9H2H - chains C and F of the 22 polymer chains in the assembly; structure by electron microscopy, 6.10 A resolution (low resolution: residue-level contacts below are approximate; hydrogen-bond / salt-bridge calls are withheld).

# Chain C
Protein: Protein AC54
Organism: Autographa californica nucleopolyhedrovirus
Reference sequence: P41458 (AC54_NPVAC); numbering as in UniProt (aligned over 1-365)
Chain sequence (365 residues; row label = number of the first residue in the row):
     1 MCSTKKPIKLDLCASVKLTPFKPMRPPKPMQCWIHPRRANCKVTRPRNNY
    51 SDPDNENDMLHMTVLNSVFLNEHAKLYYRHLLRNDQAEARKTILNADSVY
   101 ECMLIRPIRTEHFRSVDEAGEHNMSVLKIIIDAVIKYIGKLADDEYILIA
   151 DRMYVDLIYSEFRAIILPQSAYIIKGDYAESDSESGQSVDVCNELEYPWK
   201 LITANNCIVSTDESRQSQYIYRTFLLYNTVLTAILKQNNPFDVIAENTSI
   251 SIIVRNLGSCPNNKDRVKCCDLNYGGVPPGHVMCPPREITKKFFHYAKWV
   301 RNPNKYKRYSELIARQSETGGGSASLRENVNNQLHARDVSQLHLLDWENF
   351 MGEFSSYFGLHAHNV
Disordered / not traced: 1-16, 183-189, 318-335
Disulfides: Cys192-Cys207
Reported in the primary citation:
  - binding site for the 58-nt DNA strand: Arg45, Arg47, Arg255, Lys298, Lys305, Lys307, Arg308

# Chain F
Molecule: 58-nt DNA strand
Organism: Autographa californica nucleopolyhedrovirus
Sequence (58 nucleotides; numbered 1 to 58; the number before each row is that of its first residue):
     1 CCATTTAATTAAATTTTTTTTTGTTTTACTTCTCCTAAAGGTTTTAACGT
    51 TTGGAATA

# Interface between chain C and chain F
Residue-residue contacts (9; chain C residue first):
  Arg255(C) - DT6(F)
  Arg255(C) - DA7(F)
  Asn302(C) - DT16(F)
  Asn304(C) - DT16(F)
  Lys305(C) - DT15(F)
  Lys305(C) - DT16(F)
  Lys307(C) - DT15(F)
  Arg308(C) - DT14(F)
  Arg308(C) - DT15(F)

# Summary
6 residues of chain C and 5 residues of chain F are in contact. The paper reports a binding site for the 58-nt
DNA strand at Arg45(C), Arg47(C) and Arg255(C) among others.
Chain C is Protein AC54 and chain F is a 58-nt DNA strand, both from Autographa californica
nucleopolyhedrovirus; the structure, AcMNPV apical cap - composite map of the C2 plug, was determined by
electron microscopy, deposited together with 9H2A, 9H2B, 9H2C, 9H2J and 9H2K.
